PDB entry 2IEF | X-ray diffraction, 2.60 A resolution | chains F and A of the 6 polymer chains in the assembly

Chain F:
Molecule: 34-nt DNA strand
Sequence (34 nucleotides; row label = number of the first residue in the row):
    35 TAACAGACTACATAATACTGTAAAACACAACATA

Chain A:
Name: Excisionase
Source organism: Enterobacteria phage lambda
Reference sequence: P03699 (VXIS_LAMBD); numbering as in UniProt (aligned over 1-55)
Sequence (55 residues; each row starts with the number of its first residue):
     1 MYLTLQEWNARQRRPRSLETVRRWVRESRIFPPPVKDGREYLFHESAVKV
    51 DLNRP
Sequence notes: engineered mutation Ser28 (Cys in P03699)
From the paper describing this entry:
  - binding site for the 34-nt DNA strand (chain F): Glu19
  - contacts within the chain: Glu19-Arg26 (salt bridge)
  - binding site for the 15-nt DNA strand: Arg23, Arg39
  - binding site for the 19-nt DNA strand: Arg23, Arg39
  - self-association interface (contacts with another copy of this molecule); pairs are residue here / residue on that copy: Arg14-Glu40 (salt bridge), Arg16-Glu40
  - specificity-determining residues: Glu19, Arg23

Chain F / chain A interface:
Contacting residue pairs (16; chain F residue first):
  DA37(F) - Arg39(A)  base contact
  DC38(F) - Arg39(A)  base contact
  DA39(F) - Arg22(A)  sugar contact
  DA39(F) - Arg39(A)  salt bridge to the phosphate
  DA39(F) - Glu40(A)  phosphate contact
  DG40(F) - Leu5(A)  phosphate contact
  DG40(F) - Arg22(A)  salt bridge to the phosphate
  DG40(F) - Arg39(A)  sugar contact
  DG40(F) - Glu40(A)  phosphate contact
  DG40(F) - Tyr41(A)  hydrogen bond to the phosphate
  DA41(F) - Arg22(A)  phosphate contact
  DA41(F) - Arg26(A)  salt bridge to the phosphate
  DA41(F) - Tyr41(A)  hydrogen bond to the phosphate
  DC42(F) - Glu19(A)  hydrogen bond to the base
  DC42(F) - Arg26(A)  phosphate contact
  DA44(F) - Arg23(A)  base contact
Also at the interface, not in a pair above, chain F (8 interface residues in all): DT43
Also at the interface, not in a pair above, chain A (9 interface residues in all): Lys36

Summary:
8 residues of chain F face 9 of chain A across their interface; the contacts include 3 hydrogen bonds and 3
salt bridges. Among the polar pairs are DC42(F)-Glu19(A), DG40(F)-Tyr41(A) and DA41(F)-Tyr41(A). The paper
reports a binding site for the 15-nt DNA strand at Arg23(A) and Arg39(A); a binding site for the 19-nt DNA
strand at Arg23(A) and Arg39(A).
Here chain F is a 34-nt DNA strand and chain A is Excisionase (Enterobacteria phage lambda). Entry 2IEF
(Structure of the cooperative Excisionase (Xis)-DNA complex reveals a micronucleoprotein filament) was
determined by X-ray diffraction.
